Entry 1KX4 (X-ray diffraction, 2.60 A resolution); this record covers chains J and F of the 10 polymer chains in the assembly.

[Chain J]
Molecule: 5'(ATCTCCAAATATCCCTTGCGGATCGTAGAAAAAGTGTGTCAAACTGCGCTATCAAAGGGAAACTTCAACTGAATTCAGTTGAAGTTTCCCTTTGATAGCGCAGTTTGACACACTTTTTCTACGATCCGCAAGGGATATTTGGAGAT)3' (146-nt DNA)
Source organism: Homo sapiens
Sequence (146 nucleotides; row label = number of the first residue in the row; numbers below 1 keep their minus sign (DA-73 is residue -73)):
   -73 ATCTCCAAATATCCCTTGCGGATCGTAGAAAAAGTGTGTCAAACTGCGCT
   -23 ATCAAAGGGAAACTTCAACTGAATTCAGTTGAAGTTTCCCTTTGATAGCG
    27 CAGTTTGACACACTTTTTCTACGATCCGCAAGGGATATTTGGAGAT

[Chain F]
Molecule: histone H4
Source organism: Xenopus laevis
UniProtKB: P02304 (H4_HUMANX); numbering as in UniProt (aligned over 1-102)
Sequence (102 residues; each row starts with the number of its first residue):
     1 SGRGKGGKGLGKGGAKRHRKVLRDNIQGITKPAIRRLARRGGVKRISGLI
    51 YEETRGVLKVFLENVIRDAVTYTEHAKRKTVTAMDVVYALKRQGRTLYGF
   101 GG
Disordered / not traced: 1-24

[Interface between chain J and chain F]
Contacting residue pairs - 6 pairs, chain J then chain F:
  DA-13(J) with Thr30(F), phosphate contact; Pro32(F), phosphate contact; Arg36(F), salt bridge to the phosphate
  DA-12(J) with Thr30(F), phosphate contact; Pro32(F), phosphate contact
  DT-4(J) with Arg45(F), sugar contact
Also at the interface, not in a pair above, chain J (5 interface residues in all): DA-14, DG-3
Also at the interface, not in a pair above, chain F (5 interface residues in all): Lys31

[Summary]
Chain J and chain F each contribute 5 residues to their interface, with 1 salt bridge. Its one salt-bridged
contact is DA-13(J)-Arg36(F).
Here chain J is
5'(ATCTCCAAATATCCCTTGCGGATCGTAGAAAAAGTGTGTCAAACTGCGCTATCAAAGGGAAACTTCAACTGAATTCAGTTGAAGTTTCCCTTTGATAGCGCAGTTTGACACACTTTTTCTACGATCCGCAAGGGATATTTGGAGAT)3'
(146-nt DNA) (Homo sapiens) and chain F is histone H4 (Xenopus laevis). Entry 1KX4 (X-Ray Structure of the
Nucleosome Core Particle, NCP146b, at 2.6 A Resolution) was determined by X-ray diffraction (same publication
as 1KX3).
